5G5L - chains B and J of the 15 polymer chains in the assembly; structure by electron microscopy, 4.80 A resolution (low resolution: residue-level contacts below are approximate; hydrogen-bond / salt-bridge calls are withheld).

[Chain B]
Protein: DNA-directed RNA polymerase I subunit RPA135
Source organism: Saccharomyces cerevisiae
Notes: EC 2.7.7.6
UniProt: P22138 (RPA2_YEAST); numbering as in UniProt (aligned over 1-1203)
Amino-acid sequence (1203 residues; each row starts with the number of its first residue):
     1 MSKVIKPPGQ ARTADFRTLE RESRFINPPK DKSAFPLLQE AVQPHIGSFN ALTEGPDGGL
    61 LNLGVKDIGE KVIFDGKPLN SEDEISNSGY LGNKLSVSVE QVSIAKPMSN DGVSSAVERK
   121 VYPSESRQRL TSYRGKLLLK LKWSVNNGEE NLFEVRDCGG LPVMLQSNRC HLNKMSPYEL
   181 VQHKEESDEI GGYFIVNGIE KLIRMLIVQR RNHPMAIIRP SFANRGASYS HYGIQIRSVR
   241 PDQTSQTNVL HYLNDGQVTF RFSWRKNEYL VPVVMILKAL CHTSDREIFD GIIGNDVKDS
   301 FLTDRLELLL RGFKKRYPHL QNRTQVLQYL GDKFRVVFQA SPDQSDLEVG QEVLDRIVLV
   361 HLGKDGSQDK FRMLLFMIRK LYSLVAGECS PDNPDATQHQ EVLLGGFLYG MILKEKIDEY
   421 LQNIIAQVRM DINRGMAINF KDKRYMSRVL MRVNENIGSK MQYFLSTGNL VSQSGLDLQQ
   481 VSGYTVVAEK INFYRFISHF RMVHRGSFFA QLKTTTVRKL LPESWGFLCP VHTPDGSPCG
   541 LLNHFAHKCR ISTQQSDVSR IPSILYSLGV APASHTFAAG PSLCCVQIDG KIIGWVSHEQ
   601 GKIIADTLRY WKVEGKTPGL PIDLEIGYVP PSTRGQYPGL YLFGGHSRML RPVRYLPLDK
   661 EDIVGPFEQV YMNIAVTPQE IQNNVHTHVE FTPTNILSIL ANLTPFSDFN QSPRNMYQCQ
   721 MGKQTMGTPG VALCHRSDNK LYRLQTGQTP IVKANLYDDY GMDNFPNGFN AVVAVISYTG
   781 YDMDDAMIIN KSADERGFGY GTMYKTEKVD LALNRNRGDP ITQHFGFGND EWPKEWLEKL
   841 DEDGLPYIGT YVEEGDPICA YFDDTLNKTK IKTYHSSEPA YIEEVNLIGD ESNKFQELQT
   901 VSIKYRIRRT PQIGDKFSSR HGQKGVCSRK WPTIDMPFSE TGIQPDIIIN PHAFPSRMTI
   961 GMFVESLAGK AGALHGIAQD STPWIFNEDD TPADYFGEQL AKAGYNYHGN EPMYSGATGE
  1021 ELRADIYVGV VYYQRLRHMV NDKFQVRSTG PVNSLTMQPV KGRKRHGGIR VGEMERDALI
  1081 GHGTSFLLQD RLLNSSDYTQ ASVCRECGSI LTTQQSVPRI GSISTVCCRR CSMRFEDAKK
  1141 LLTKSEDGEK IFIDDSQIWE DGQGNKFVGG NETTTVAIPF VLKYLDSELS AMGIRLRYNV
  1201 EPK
Unresolved in the structure: 1-12, 82-86, 1039-1041, 1142-1150
UniProt features mapped onto this chain:
  - zinc finger: Cys1104 to Cys1131 (C4-type)
  - modified residue: Ser2 (N-acetylserine), Ser81 (Phosphoserine), Ser1156 (Phosphoserine)
Ion coordination: Zn2+: Cys1104, Cys1107, Cys1128, Cys1131

[Chain J]
Protein: DNA-directed RNA polymerases I, II, and III subunit rpabc 5
Source organism: Saccharomyces cerevisiae
UniProt: P22139 (RPAB5_YEAST); numbering as in UniProt (aligned over 1-70)
Amino-acid sequence (70 residues; numbered 1 to 70; the number before each row is that of its first residue):
     1 MIVPVRCFSC GKVVGDKWES YLNLLQEDEL DEGTALSRLG LKRYCCRRMI LTHVDLIEKF
    61 LRYNPLEKRD
Unresolved in the structure: 70
UniProt features mapped onto this chain:
  - binding site (Zn(2+)): Cys7, Cys10, Cys45, Cys46
  - cross-link: Lys59 (Glycyl lysine isopeptide (Lys-Gly) (interchain with G-Cter in ubiquitin))
Ion coordination: Zn2+: Cys7, Cys10, Cys45, Cys46

[Interface between chain B and chain J]
Pairs across the interface (49; chain B residue first):
  Phe16(B) with Glu32(J); Leu51(J)
  Thr18(B) with Leu22(J)
  Leu19(B) with Gln26(J)
  Arg21(B) with His53(J)
  Glu22(B) with Asp55(J)
  Phe25(B) with Asp55(J); Lys59(J); Arg62(J)
  Ile26(B) with Arg62(J)
  Val181(B) with Tyr63(J)
  Gln182(B) with Arg69(J)
  Lys184(B) with Arg69(J)
  Glu185(B) with Tyr63(J)
  Ser187(B) with Tyr63(J)
  Val731(B) with Phe60(J); Tyr63(J)
  Arg743(B) with Met1(J); Phe60(J)
  Gln745(B) with Met1(J)
  Thr746(B) with Met1(J)
  Gln748(B) with Phe8(J); Arg48(J); Thr52(J)
  Thr749(B) with Thr52(J); Val54(J)
  Ile751(B) with Thr52(J)
  Asn764(B) with Lys59(J)
  Asn770(B) with Arg48(J); Thr52(J)
  Ala793(B) with Phe8(J)
  Arg796(B) with Cys7(J); Phe8(J); Ser9(J); Gly11(J)
  Gly797(B) with Phe8(J)
  Thr941(B) with Arg43(J)
  Ile943(B) with Cys45(J)
  Gln944(B) with Ser9(J)
  Asp946(B) with Ser9(J); Arg48(J)
  Lys970(B) with Tyr44(J)
  Gly972(B) with Leu51(J)
  Ala973(B) with Arg47(J)
  Leu974(B) with Tyr44(J); Arg47(J)
  Gly976(B) with Leu51(J)
  Tyr1005(B) with Tyr44(J)
  Glu1011(B) with Tyr44(J)
Interface residues without a listed pair, chain B (50 interface residues in all): Asp15, Pro28, Glu186, Gly730, Ala732, His735, Gly747, Asp763, Pro766, Val772, Phe798, His975, Ile977, Val1028, Val1030
Interface residues without a listed pair, chain J (30 interface residues in all): Arg6, Trp18, Leu25, Gly33, Met49, Leu56, Glu58

[Overview]
50 residues of chain B face 30 of chain J across their interface. The Zn2+ site is built by Cys1104(B),
Cys1107(B), Cys1128(B) and Cys1131(B). Curated annotation (UniProt) lists 4 Zn2+-binding residues on chain J.
Chain B is DNA-directed RNA polymerase I subunit RPA135 and chain J is DNA-directed RNA polymerases I, II, and
III subunit rpabc 5, both from Saccharomyces cerevisiae; the structure, RNA polymerase I-Rrn3 complex at 4.8 A
resolution, was determined by electron microscopy.
